PDB entry 4QVN | X-ray diffraction, 2.90 A resolution | chains F and G of the 28 polymer chains in the assembly

# Chain F
Name: Probable proteasome subunit alpha type-7
Source organism: Saccharomyces cerevisiae
Notes: EC 3.4.25.1
Reference sequence: P21242 (PSA7_YEAST); residues -3 to 284 here correspond to UniProt positions 1-288 (UniProt number = residue number + 4)
Amino-acid sequence (288 residues; row label = number of the first residue in the row; numbers below 1 keep their minus sign (Met-3 is residue -3)):
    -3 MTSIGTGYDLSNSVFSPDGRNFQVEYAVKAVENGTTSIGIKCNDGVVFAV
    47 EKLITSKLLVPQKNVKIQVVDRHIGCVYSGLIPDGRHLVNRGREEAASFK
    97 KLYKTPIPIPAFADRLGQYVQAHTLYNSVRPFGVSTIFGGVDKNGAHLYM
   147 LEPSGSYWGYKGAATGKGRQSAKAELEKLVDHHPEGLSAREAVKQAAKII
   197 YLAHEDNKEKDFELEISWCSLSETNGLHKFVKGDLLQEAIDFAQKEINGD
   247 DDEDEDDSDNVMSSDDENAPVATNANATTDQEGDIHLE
Not modelled in the structure: -3 to 1, 245-284
Curated features (UniProtKB/Swiss-Prot):
  - modified residue: Thr-2 (N-acetylthreonine)

# Chain G
Name: Proteasome subunit alpha type-1
Source organism: Saccharomyces cerevisiae
Notes: EC 3.4.25.1
Reference sequence: P21243 (PSA1_YEAST); residues -8 to 243 here correspond to UniProt positions 1-252 (UniProt number = residue number + 9)
Amino-acid sequence (252 residues; each row starts with the number of its first residue; numbers below 1 keep their minus sign (Met-8 is residue -8)):
    -8 MSGAAAASAAGYDRHITIFSPEGRLYQVEYAFKATNQTNINSLAVRGKDC
    42 TVVISQKKVPDKLLDPTTVSYIFCISRTIGMVVNGPIPDARNAALRAKAE
    92 AAEFRYKYGYDMPCDVLAKRMANLSQIYTQRAYMRPLGVILTFVSVDEEL
   142 GPSIYKTDPAGYYVGYKATATGPKQQEITTNLENHFKKSKIDHINEESWE
   192 KVVEFAITHMIDALGTEFSKNDLEVGVATKDKFFTLSAENIEERLVAIAE
   242 QD
Not modelled in the structure: -8 to 1, 243
Bound ions: Mg2+: Thr8, Arg122, Met125

# How chain F and chain G interact
Pairs across the interface - 60 pairs, chain F then chain G:
  Gly3(F) with His6(G)
  Tyr4(F) with Arg5(G); His6(G); Tyr21(G)
  Ser9(F) with Arg126(G)
  Val10(F) with His6(G); Gln18(G)
  Phe11(F) with Gln18(G), hydrogen bond (backbone-side chain); Tyr21(G); Ala22(G), hydrophobic; Ala25(G), hydrophobic; Arg126(G); Pro127(G)
  Ser12(F) with Tyr21(G)
  Pro13(F) with Tyr21(G), hydrophobic; Lys24(G), hydrogen bond (backbone-side chain)
  Asp14(F) with Lys24(G)
  Gly15(F) with Tyr21(G); Ala25(G)
  Lys37(F) with Asp56(G), salt bridge
  Asp110(F) with Arg82(G)
  Gln114(F) with Arg82(G), hydrogen bond (side chain-backbone); Asn83(G); Leu86(G)
  Gln117(F) with Pro79(G); Asp80(G); Asn83(G), hydrogen bond; Arg126(G)
  Thr120(F) with Arg126(G), hydrogen bond (backbone-side chain)
  Leu121(F) with Tyr124(G); Arg126(G)
  Tyr122(F) with Tyr124(G); Met125(G), hydrophobic
  Ser150(F) with Pro79(G)
  Gly151(F) with Pro79(G)
  Ser152(F) with Ile78(G); Pro79(G)
  Tyr153(F) with Arg82(G), hydrogen bond (backbone-side chain)
  Trp154(F) with Leu55(G), hydrophobic; Thr59(G); Val60(G), hydrophobic; Ser61(G); Tyr62(G); Ile78(G), hydrophobic; Arg82(G)
  Gly155(F) with Leu55(G); Asp56(G), hydrogen bond (backbone-backbone); Thr59(G), hydrogen bond (backbone-side chain)
  Tyr156(F) with Leu54(G); Leu55(G); Asp56(G)
  Lys157(F) with Lys53(G); Leu54(G), hydrogen bond (backbone-backbone); Leu55(G)
  Gly158(F) with Leu54(G)
  Leu172(F) with Leu54(G), hydrophobic
  Glu173(F) with Lys53(G); Leu54(G)
  Val176(F) with Leu54(G), hydrophobic
  Asp177(F) with Lys53(G), salt bridge
Also at the interface, not in a pair above, chain F (32 interface residues in all): Thr2, Tyr145, Lys169
Also at the interface, not in a pair above, chain G (29 interface residues in all): Asp52, Pro57, Leu128, Gly129

# In short
32 residues of chain F and 29 residues of chain G are in contact; the contacts include 9 hydrogen bonds and 2
salt bridges. Polar contacts include Lys37(F)-Asp56(G), Asp177(F)-Lys53(G) and Phe11(F)-Gln18(G). Thr8(G),
Arg122(G) and Met125(G) form the Mg2+ site.
Here chain F is Probable proteasome subunit alpha type-7 and chain G is Proteasome subunit alpha type-1, both
from Saccharomyces cerevisiae. Entry 4QVN (yCP beta5-M45V mutant in complex with bortezomib) was determined by
X-ray diffraction (same publication as 4QUX, 4QUY, 4QV0, 4QV1, 4QV3, 4QV4 and 42 further entries).
